PDB entry 4LE0 | X-ray diffraction, 2.27 A resolution | chains A and B

[Chain A (and B)]
Name: Transcriptional regulatory protein DesR
From: Bacillus subtilis subsp. subtilis
Notes: chain B of this document is another copy of the same molecule, construct and numbering; everything in this record applies to it too
UniProtKB: O34723 (DESR_BACSU); numbering as in UniProt (aligned over 1-135)
Sequence (139 residues; each row starts with the number of its first residue; numbers below 1 keep their minus sign (Gly-3 is residue -3)):
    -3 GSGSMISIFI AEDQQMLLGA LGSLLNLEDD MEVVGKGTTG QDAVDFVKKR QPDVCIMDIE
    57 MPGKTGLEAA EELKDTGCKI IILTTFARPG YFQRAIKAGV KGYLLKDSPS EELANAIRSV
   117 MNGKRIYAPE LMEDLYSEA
Not modelled in the structure: -3 to 0, 133-135 (chain B: -3 to 0, 134-135)
Sequence notes: expression tag (-3 to 0)
UniProt features mapped onto this chain:
  - modified residue: Asp54 (4-aspartylphosphate)
Bound ions: Mg2+: Asp9, Asp54, Glu56; beryllium trifluoride ion near Asp54 (its only coordinating residue here)
Reported in the primary citation:
  - binding site for beryllium trifluoride ion: Asp54, Glu56, Phe82
  - conformationally variable residues (loop rearrangement, side-chain flip): Glu8, Asp9, Glu56, Thr80, Thr81, Phe88, Val96, Tyr99, Leu101, Tyr123, Leu127
  - Mg2+ coordination: Asp9, Glu56
  - contacts within the chain: Thr81-Phe82 (hydrophobic contact), Phe82-Tyr87 (hydrophobic contact), Glu56-Phe82 (hydrophobic contact)
  - self-association interface (contacts with another copy of this molecule): Arg121
  - post-translational modification sites: Asp54 (citing earlier work)
  - mutagenesis - R121A: decreased binding to Pdes promoter
  - mutagenesis - M12A, M12A/A16R: abolished binding to DNA
  - mutagenesis - M12A, M12A/A16R: decreased catalytic activity on autophosphorylation
  - mutagenesis - M12A, R121A: unchanged binding to DesK
  - mutagenesis - M12A/A16R: abolished binding to DesK
  - mutagenesis - M12A/A16R, M12D, R121A: abolished signaling in response to cold shock
  - mutagenesis - M12A, D54A, D54N: unchanged signaling

[Chain A / chain B interface]
Residue-residue contacts (37):
  Asp9(A) with Asp103(B)
  Gln10(A) with Thr81(B), hydrogen bond; Lys102(B); Asp103(B), hydrogen bond
  Gln11(A) with Lys102(B); Asp103(B); Ser104(B); Pro105(B)
  Met12(A) with Leu79(B), hydrophobic; Lys102(B), hydrogen bond (backbone-backbone); Ser104(B), hydrogen bond (backbone-backbone); Pro105(B); Ser106(B); Leu109(B), hydrophobic
  Leu13(A) with Leu13(B), hydrophobic; Lys102(B)
  Gly15(A) with Ser106(B)
  Ala16(A) with Ala16(B)
  Ser19(A) with Ser19(B), hydrogen bond; Leu20(B), hydrogen bond (side chain-backbone); Leu23(B)
  Leu20(A) with Ser19(B), hydrogen bond (backbone-side chain)
  Leu23(A) with Ser19(B)
  Leu79(A) with Met12(B), hydrophobic
  Lys102(A) with Gln10(B); Gln11(B), hydrogen bond (backbone-backbone); Met12(B), hydrogen bond (backbone-backbone)
  Asp103(A) with Asp9(B); Gln10(B); Gln11(B)
  Ser104(A) with Gln11(B); Met12(B), hydrogen bond (backbone-backbone)
  Pro105(A) with Gln11(B); Met12(B)
  Ser106(A) with Met12(B); Gly15(B)
  Leu109(A) with Met12(B), hydrophobic
Interface residues without a listed pair, chain A (20 interface residues in all): Leu17, Thr81, Leu101
Interface residues without a listed pair, chain B (22 interface residues in all): Leu17, Leu100, Leu101, Glu108

[Summary]
20 residues of chain A face 22 of chain B across their interface, with 10 hydrogen bonds. Polar contacts
include Gln10(A)-Thr81(B), Gln10(A)-Asp103(B) and Ser19(A)-Ser19(B). From the paper: a binding site for
beryllium trifluoride ion at Asp54(A), Glu56(A) and Phe82(A); M12A/A16R, M12D and R121A of chain A abolish
signaling in response to cold shock; 6 substitutions were tested in all.
Both chains are Transcriptional regulatory protein DesR (Bacillus subtilis subsp. subtilis). Entry 4LE0
(Crystal structure of the receiver domain of DesR in complex with beryllofluoride and magnesium) was
determined by X-ray diffraction (same publication as 4LDZ, 4LE1 and 4LE2).
